3O2K - chain A; structure by X-ray diffraction, 2.40 A resolution.

Chain A:
Name: Brevianamide F prenyltransferase
Source organism: Aspergillus fumigatus
UniProt: Q4G2I1 (Q4G2I1_ASPFU); residues 1-464 here = UniProt positions 1-464
Chain sequence (474 residues; each row starts with the number of its first residue):
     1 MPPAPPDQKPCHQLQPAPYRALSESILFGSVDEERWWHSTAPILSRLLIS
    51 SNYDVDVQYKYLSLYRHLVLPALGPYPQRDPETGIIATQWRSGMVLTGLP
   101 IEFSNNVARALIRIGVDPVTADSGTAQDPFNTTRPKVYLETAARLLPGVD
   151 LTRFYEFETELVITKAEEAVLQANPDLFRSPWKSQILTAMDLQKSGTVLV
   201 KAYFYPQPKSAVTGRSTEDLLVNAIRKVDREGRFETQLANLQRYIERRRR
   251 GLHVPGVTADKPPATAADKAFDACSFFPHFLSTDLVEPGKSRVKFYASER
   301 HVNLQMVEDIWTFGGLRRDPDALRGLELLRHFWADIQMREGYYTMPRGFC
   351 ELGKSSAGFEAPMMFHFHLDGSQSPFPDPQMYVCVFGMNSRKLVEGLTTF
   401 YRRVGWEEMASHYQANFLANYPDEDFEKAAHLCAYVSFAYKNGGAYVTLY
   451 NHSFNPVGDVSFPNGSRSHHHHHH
Disordered / not traced: 1-2, 251-273, 357-358, 457-474
Sequence notes: expression tag (465-474)
Small-molecule neighbours:
  - dimethylallyl S-thiolodiphosphate (DST): Arg-113, Asp-191, Lys-201, Tyr-203, Phe-280, Lys-294, Tyr-296, Met-364, His-366, Gln-380, Tyr-382, Lys-441, Tyr-446, Tyr-450
  - Brevianamide F (QRP; (3S,8aS)-3-(1H-indol-3-ylmethyl)hexahydropyrrolo[1,2-a]pyrazine-1,4-dione): Gly-93, Met-94, Val-95, Leu-96, Glu-102, Gly-115, Trp-182, Leu-187, Thr-188, Tyr-203, Tyr-205, His-279, Phe-280, Met-364, Tyr-435, Tyr-450

Overview:
Ligands of chain A: dimethylallyl S-thiolodiphosphate and Brevianamide F.
Chain A is Brevianamide F prenyltransferase (Aspergillus fumigatus); the structure, Crystal Structure of
Brevianamide F Prenyltransferase Complexed with Brevianamide F and Dimethylallyl S-thiolodiphosphate, was
determined by X-ray diffraction (same publication as 3O24).
